6XF6 - chains A and C of the 3 polymer chains in the assembly; structure by electron microscopy, 4.00 A resolution.

== Chain A (and C) ==
Molecule: Spike glycoprotein
From: Severe acute respiratory syndrome coronavirus 2
Notes: chain C of this document is another copy of the same molecule, construct and numbering; everything in this record applies to it too
UniProtKB: P0DTC2 (SPIKE_SARS2); residue numbers follow UniProt; this construct covers 14-1208
Chain sequence (1255 residues; numbered 12 to 1266; the number before each row is that of its first residue):
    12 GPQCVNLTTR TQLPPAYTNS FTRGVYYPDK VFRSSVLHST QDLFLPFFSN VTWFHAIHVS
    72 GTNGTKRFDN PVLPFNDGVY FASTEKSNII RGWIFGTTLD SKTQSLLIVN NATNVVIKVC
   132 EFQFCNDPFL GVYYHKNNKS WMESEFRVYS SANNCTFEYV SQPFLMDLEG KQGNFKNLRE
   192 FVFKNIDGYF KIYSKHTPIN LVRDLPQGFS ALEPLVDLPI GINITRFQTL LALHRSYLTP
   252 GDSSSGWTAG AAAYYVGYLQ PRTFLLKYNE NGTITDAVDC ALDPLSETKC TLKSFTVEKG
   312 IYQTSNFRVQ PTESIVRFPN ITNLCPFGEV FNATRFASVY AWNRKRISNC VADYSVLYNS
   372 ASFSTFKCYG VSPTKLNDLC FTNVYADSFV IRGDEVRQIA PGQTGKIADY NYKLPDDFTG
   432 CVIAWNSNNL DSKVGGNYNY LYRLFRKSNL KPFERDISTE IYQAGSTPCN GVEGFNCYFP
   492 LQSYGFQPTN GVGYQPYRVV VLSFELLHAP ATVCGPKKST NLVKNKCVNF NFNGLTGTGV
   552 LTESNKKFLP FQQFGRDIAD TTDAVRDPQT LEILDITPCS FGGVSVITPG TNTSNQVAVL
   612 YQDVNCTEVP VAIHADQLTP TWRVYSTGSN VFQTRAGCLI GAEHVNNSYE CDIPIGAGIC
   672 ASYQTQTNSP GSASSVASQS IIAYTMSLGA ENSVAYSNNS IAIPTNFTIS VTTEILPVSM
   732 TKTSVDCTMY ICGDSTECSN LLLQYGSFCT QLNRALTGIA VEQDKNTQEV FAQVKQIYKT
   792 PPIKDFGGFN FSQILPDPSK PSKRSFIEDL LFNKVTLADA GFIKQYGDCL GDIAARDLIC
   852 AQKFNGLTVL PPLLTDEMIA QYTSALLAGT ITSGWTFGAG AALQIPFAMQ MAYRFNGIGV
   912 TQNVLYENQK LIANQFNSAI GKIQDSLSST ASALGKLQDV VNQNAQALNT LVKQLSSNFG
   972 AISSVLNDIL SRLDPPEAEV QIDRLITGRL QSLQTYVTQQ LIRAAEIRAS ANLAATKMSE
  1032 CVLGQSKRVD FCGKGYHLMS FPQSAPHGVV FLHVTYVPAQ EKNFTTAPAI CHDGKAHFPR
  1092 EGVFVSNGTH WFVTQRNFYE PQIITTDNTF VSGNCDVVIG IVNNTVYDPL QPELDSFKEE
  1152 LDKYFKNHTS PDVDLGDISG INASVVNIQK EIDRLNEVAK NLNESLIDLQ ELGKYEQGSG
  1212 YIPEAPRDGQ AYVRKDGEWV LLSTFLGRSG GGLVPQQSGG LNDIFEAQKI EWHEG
Not modelled in the structure: 12-26, 70-81, 114-115, 144-165, 173-185, 243-262, 621-640, 677-689, 828-854, 1148-1266 (chain C: 12-26, 67-80, 144-164, 173-185, 243-263, 621-640, 677-689, 828-855, 1148-1266)
Construct notes: expression tag (12-13, 1209-1266); conflict G682 (Arg in P0DTC2), S683 (Arg in P0DTC2), S685 (Arg in P0DTC2), P986 (Lys in P0DTC2), P987 (Val in P0DTC2)
UniProt features mapped onto this chain:
  - region: N280 to C301 (Putative superantigen), R403 to D405 (Integrin-binding motif), N448 to F456 (Immunodominant HLA epitope recognized by the CD8+), P681, A684 (Putative superantigen), S816 to Y837 (Fusion peptide 1), K835 to F855 (Fusion peptide 2), D1163 to E1202 (Heptad repeat 2)
  - site: R815, S816 (Cleavage)
  - glycosylation: N17 (N-linked (GlcNAc...) (complex) asparagine), N61 (N-linked (GlcNAc...) (hybrid) asparagine), N74 (N-linked (GlcNAc...) (complex) asparagine), N122 (N-linked (GlcNAc...) (hybrid) asparagine), N149 (N-linked (GlcNAc...) (complex) asparagine), N165 (N-linked (GlcNAc...) (complex) asparagine), N234 (N-linked (GlcNAc...) (high mannose) asparagine), N282 (N-linked (GlcNAc...) (complex) asparagine), T323 (O-linked (GalNAc) threonine), S325 (O-linked (HexNAc...) serine), N331 (N-linked (GlcNAc...) (complex) asparagine), N343 (N-linked (GlcNAc...) (complex) asparagine), N603 (N-linked (GlcNAc...) (hybrid) asparagine), N616 (N-linked (GlcNAc...) (complex) asparagine), N657 (N-linked (GlcNAc...) (complex) asparagine), T676 (O-linked (GlcNAc...) threonine), T678 (O-linked (GlcNAc...) threonine), N709 (N-linked (GlcNAc...) (high mannose) asparagine), N717 (N-linked (GlcNAc...) (hybrid) asparagine), N801 (N-linked (GlcNAc...) (hybrid) asparagine) and 6 more in UniProt
  - natural variant: L18 (L18F: In strain: Beta/B.1.351, Gamma/P.1 and 1 more), T19 (T19I: In strain: Omicron/BQ.1.1, Omicron/XBB.1.5 and 1 more; T19R: In strain: Delta/B.1.617.2, Omicron/BA.2 and 4 more), T20 (T20N: In strain: Gamma/P.1), L24 to A27 (sequence variant, change not given here; In strain: Omicron/BA.2, Omicron/BA.2.12.1 and 6 more), P26 (P26S: In strain: Gamma/P.1), Q52 (Q52H: In strain: Omicron/EG.5.1), A67 (A67V: In strain: Eta/B.1.525, Omicron/BA.1), H69 to V70 (deletion: In strain: Alpha/B.1.1.7, Eta/B.1.525 and 5 more), G75 (G75V: In strain: Lambda/C.37), T76 (T76I: In strain: Lambda/C.37), D80 (D80A: In strain: Beta/B.1.351), V83 (V83A: In strain: Omicron/XBB.1.5, Omicron/EG.5.1), 80 further natural variant entries in UniProt
  - mutagenesis: H69 to V70 (Increased incorporation of cleaved spike into virions), N121 (N121Q: Partial loss of biliverdin affinity), R190 (R190K: Partial loss of biliverdin affinity), N234 (N234Q: Increased resistance to neutralizing antibodies), N331 (N331Q: Reduced viral infectivity), N343 (N343Q: Reduced viral infectivity), L452 (L452R: Increased resistance to neutralizing antibodies. Decreases HLA binding to NF9 epitope. Increased binding affinity to human ACE2), Y453 (Y453F: Decreased HLA binding to NF9 epitope. Increased binding affinity to human ACE2), A475 (A475V: Increased resistance to neutralizing antibodies), V483 (V483A: Increased resistance to neutralizing antibodies), E484 (E484D: Increased replication in human TMEM106B overexpressing cells), F490 (F490L: Increased resistance to neutralizing antibodies and human covalescent sera neutralization), 12 further mutagenesis entries in UniProt
Disulfides: C131-C166, C291-C301, C336-C361, C379-C432, C391-C525, C480-C488, C538-C590, C617-C649, C662-C671, C738-C760, C743-C749, C1032-C1043, C1082-C1126
Covalent attachments: N-acetylglucosamine (NAG) linked to N61, N122, N234, N282, N331, N343, N603, N616, N657, N709, N717, N801, N1074, N1098, N1134
From the paper describing this entry:
  - mutagenesis - L455R/A475R, L455R/G496R, L455R/A475R/G502R: abolished binding to ACE2 receptor
  - mutagenesis - L455R/A475R, L455R/G496R, L455R/A475R/G502R: unchanged binding to CR3022
  - mutagenesis - L455R/A475R/G502R: decreased binding to S652-109 IgG

== Chain A / chain C interface ==
Pairs across the interface (159; chain A residue first):
  Y38(A) with L560(C), hydrophobic
  K41(A) with H519(C); A520(C); F562(C); Q563(C); Q564(C)
  V42(A) with Q563(C), hydrogen bond (backbone-side chain); F565(C)
  F43(A) with K558(C); F559(C), hydrophobic; Q563(C); F565(C), hydrogen bond (backbone-backbone); G566(C); R567(C), hydrogen bond (backbone-backbone)
  S45(A) with K557(C)
  V47(A) with I569(C), hydrophobic
  Y200(A) with R355(C), hydrogen bond; Y396(C)
  E224(A) with F562(C)
  P225(A) with F562(C)
  P230(A) with R357(C); Y396(C)
  N282(A) with K558(C)
  Y369(A) with T415(C)
  F377(A) with R408(C), hydrogen bond (backbone-side chain)
  K378(A) with R408(C)
  G413(A) with P987(C)
  D427(A) with P987(C)
  D737(A) with N317(C), hydrogen bond
  M740(A) with R319(C)
  Q755(A) with S968(C); N969(C), hydrogen bond (backbone-backbone); F970(C), hydrogen bond (backbone-backbone); G971(C)
  Y756(A) with Q965(C), hydrogen bond (backbone-side chain); S968(C), hydrogen bond (backbone-side chain); F970(C)
  G757(A) with Q965(C); S968(C)
  S758(A) with Q965(C), hydrogen bond (backbone-side chain)
  F759(A) with Q965(C); F970(C), hydrophobic; G999(C); Q1002(C); S1003(C)
  Q762(A) with T1006(C)
  R765(A) with Q957(C); T961(C)
  K786(A) with G700(C); A701(C)
  Q787(A) with A701(C); N703(C), hydrogen bond
  I788(A) with L699(C), hydrophobic; A701(C), hydrogen bond (backbone-backbone); E702(C); N703(C), hydrogen bond (backbone-backbone)
  Y789(A) with N703(C); V705(C), hydrophobic
  K790(A) with E702(C), salt bridge; V705(C)
  P792(A) with Y707(C), hydrophobic
  D796(A) with Y707(C), hydrogen bond (backbone-side chain)
  F797(A) with Y707(C)
  F855(A) with P589(C), hydrophobic
  N856(A) with A570(C); T572(C)
  G857(A) with F592(C)
  L861(A) with Q613(C)
  P862(A) with A647(C), hydrophobic
  P863(A) with A668(C), hydrogen bond (backbone-backbone)
  L864(A) with P665(C), hydrophobic; I666(C); G667(C); A668(C); G669(C), hydrogen bond (backbone-backbone)
  T866(A) with A668(C)
  M869(A) with G669(C); M697(C), hydrophobic; L699(C), hydrophobic
  Q872(A) with L699(C)
  Y873(A) with L699(C)
  T883(A) with V705(C)
  W886(A) with Y1047(C), hydrogen bond
  G889(A) with D1041(C)
  A890(A) with G1046(C), hydrogen bond (backbone-backbone); Y1047(C), hydrophobic
  A892(A) with E1072(C)
  L894(A) with A713(C); P715(C); E1072(C)
  Q895(A) with V705(C); A706(C); S711(C); I712(C); A713(C), hydrogen bond (backbone-backbone); N1074(C), hydrogen bond
  I896(A) with Y707(C)
  P897(A) with Y707(C), hydrophobic; S708(C); N709(C); S711(C); I712(C)
  F898(A) with Y707(C)
  M900(A) with T1077(C); A1078(C); P1079(C)
  Y904(A) with V1094(C); R1107(C)
  T912(A) with F1121(C)
  Q913(A) with F1089(C); P1090(C), hydrogen bond (side chain-backbone); F1121(C)
  N914(A) with F1089(C); S1123(C), hydrogen bond
  Y917(A) with P1079(C); F1089(C), hydrophobic; V1128(C); V1129(C)
  E918(A) with S1123(C); G1124(C); V1128(C)
  V963(A) with I569(C), hydrophobic; A570(C), hydrophobic
  K964(A) with I569(C)
  L966(A) with A570(C)
  S967(A) with D571(C)
  S975(A) with D571(C), hydrogen bond
  V976(A) with R567(C); D571(C)
  N978(A) with T547(C), hydrogen bond (side chain-backbone); G548(C)
  D979(A) with L546(C)
  S982(A) with K386(C); L390(C); G545(C); T547(C), hydrogen bond
  R983(A) with G381(C), hydrogen bond (side chain-backbone); V382(C); S383(C), hydrogen bond (backbone-backbone); T430(C)
  L984(A) with G381(C); S383(C)
  D985(A) with S383(C); T385(C); K386(C)
  L1001(A) with Q1002(C)
  Q1005(A) with Q1005(C); T1006(C)
  L1012(A) with I1013(C), hydrophobic
  R1019(A) with E1017(C), salt bridge
  S1030(A) with V1040(C)
  E1031(A) with R1039(C), salt bridge; V1040(C)
  L1034(A) with V1040(C), hydrophobic; D1041(C)
  G1035(A) with V1040(C)
  R1039(A) with R1039(C)
  L1141(A) with L1141(C), hydrophobic
  E1144(A) with L1141(C)
Also at the interface, not in a pair above, chain A (97 interface residues in all): D40, D198, D228, N370, A893, N907, Q920, I973, Q1002, I1013, T1027, E1111, L1145
Also at the interface, not in a pair above, chain C (105 interface residues in all): K417, F464, R646, I670, S704, N710, P986, E990, F1042, K1045, I1130, L1145

== Summary ==
Chain A and chain C form an interface of 97 and 105 residues respectively, with 28 hydrogen bonds and 3 salt
bridges. Polar contacts include K790(A)-E702(C), R1019(A)-E1017(C) and E1031(A)-R1039(C). From the paper:
L455R/A475R, L455R/G496R and L455R/A475R/G502R of chain A abolish binding to ACE2 receptor; L455R/A475R/G502R
of chain A reduce binding to S652-109 IgG.
Both chains are Spike glycoprotein (Severe acute respiratory syndrome coronavirus 2). Entry 6XF6 (Cryo-EM
structure of a biotinylated SARS-CoV-2 spike probe in the prefusion state (1 RBD up)) was determined by
electron microscopy, deposited together with 6XF5.
